PDB entry 3LBG | X-ray diffraction, 1.50 A resolution | chain A

Chain A:
Name: Uricase
Source organism: Aspergillus flavus
Notes: EC 1.7.3.3
UniProt: Q00511 (URIC_ASPFL); residues 1-295 here correspond to UniProt positions 2-296 (UniProt number = residue number + 1)
Amino-acid sequence (296 residues; each row starts with the number of its first residue; numbering starts at 0):
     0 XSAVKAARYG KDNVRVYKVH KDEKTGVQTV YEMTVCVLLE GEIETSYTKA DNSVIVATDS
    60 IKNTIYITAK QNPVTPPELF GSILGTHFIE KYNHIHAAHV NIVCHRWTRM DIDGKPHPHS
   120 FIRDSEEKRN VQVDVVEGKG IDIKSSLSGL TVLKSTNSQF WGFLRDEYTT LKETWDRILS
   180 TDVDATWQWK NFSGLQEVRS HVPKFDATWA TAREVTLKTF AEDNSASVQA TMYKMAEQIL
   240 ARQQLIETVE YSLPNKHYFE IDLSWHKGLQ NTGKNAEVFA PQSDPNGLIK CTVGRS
Modified positions: ACE (acetyl group) at position 0
Differences from the reference sequence: acetylation (0)
Curated features (UniProtKB/Swiss-Prot):
  - active site (Charge relay system): K10, T57, H256
  - binding site (5-hydroxyisourate): T57, D58, F159, R176, V227, Q228, N254
  - binding site (O2): T57, N254
  - binding site (urate): T57, D58, F159, R176, V227, Q228, N254
  - modified residue: S1 (N-acetylserine)

In short:
UniProt lists 3 active-site residues, 7 residues binding 5-hydroxyisourate, O2-binding residues T57 and N254
and 7 urate-binding residues.
Chain A is Uricase (Aspergillus flavus); the structure, Urate oxidase complexed with 8-thio xanthine, was
determined by X-ray diffraction, deposited together with 3L8W, 3L9G and 3LD4.
